Entry 1C1H (X-ray diffraction, 1.90 A resolution); this record covers chain A.

Chain A:
Name: Ferrochelatase
Organism: Bacillus subtilis
Notes: EC 4.99.1.1
Reference sequence: P32396 (HEMH_BACSU); residue numbers follow UniProt; this construct covers 1-310
Amino-acid sequence (310 residues; row label = number of the first residue in the row):
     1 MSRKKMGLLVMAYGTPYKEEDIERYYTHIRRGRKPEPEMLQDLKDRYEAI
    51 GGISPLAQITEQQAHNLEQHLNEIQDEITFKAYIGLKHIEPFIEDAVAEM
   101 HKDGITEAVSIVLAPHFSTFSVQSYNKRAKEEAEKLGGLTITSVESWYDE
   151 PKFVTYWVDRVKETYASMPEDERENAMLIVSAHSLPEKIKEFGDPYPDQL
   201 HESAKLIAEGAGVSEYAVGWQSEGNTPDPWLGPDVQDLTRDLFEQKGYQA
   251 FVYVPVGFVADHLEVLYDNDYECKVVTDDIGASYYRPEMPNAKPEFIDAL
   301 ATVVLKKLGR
Disordered / not traced: 1-4
Residues lining bound ligands: N-methylmesoporphyrin (MMP): Tyr-13, Tyr-25, Tyr-26, Ile-29, Arg-30, Arg-31, Arg-33, Leu-43, Arg-46, Tyr-47, Lys-87, Phe-120, Ser-121, His-183, Leu-185, Pro-186, Lys-188, Ser-222, Gly-224, Asn-225, Thr-226, Asp-228, Trp-230, Leu-263, Glu-264
UniProt features mapped onto this chain:
  - binding site (Fe-coproporphyrin III): Tyr-13, Arg-30, Arg-46, Tyr-47, Ser-54, Tyr-125
  - binding site (N-methylmesoporphyrin): Tyr-13, Arg-31 to Arg-33, His-183, Lys-188
  - binding site (Mg(2+)): Glu-20, Arg-46, Asp-268, Glu-272
  - binding site (Fe(2+)): His-183, Glu-264
  - mutagenesis: Tyr-13 (Y13F: No change in activity; Y13M: Changes the metal specificity of the enzyme ...), Lys-87 (K87A: Retains 92% of activity), His-88 (H88A: Retains 5% of activity), His-183 (H183A/C: Loss of activity), Glu-264 (E264Q: Retains 21% of activity; E264V: Retains less than 1% of activity), Glu-272 (E272S: Abolishes the effect of Mg(2+))

Overview:
Chain A binds N-methylmesoporphyrin. Curated annotation (UniProt) lists 6 Fe-coproporphyrin III-binding
residues, 6 N-methylmesoporphyrin-binding residues, 4 Mg2+-binding residues and Fe2+-binding residues His-183
and Glu-264.
Chain A is Ferrochelatase (Bacillus subtilis); the structure, Crystal structure of bacillus subtilis
ferrochelatase in complex with N-methyl mesoporphyrin, was determined by X-ray diffraction, deposited together
with 1C9E and 1DOZ.
